Entry 5YUM (X-ray diffraction, 2.43 A resolution); this record covers chain A.

# Chain A
Protein: Acetolactate synthase isozyme 1 small subunit
Source organism: Escherichia coli (strain K12)
Notes: EC 2.2.1.6
UniProt: P0ADF8 (ILVN_ECOLI); residues 3-98 here correspond to UniProt positions 1-96 (UniProt number = residue number - 2)
Chain sequence (98 residues; each row starts with the number of its first residue):
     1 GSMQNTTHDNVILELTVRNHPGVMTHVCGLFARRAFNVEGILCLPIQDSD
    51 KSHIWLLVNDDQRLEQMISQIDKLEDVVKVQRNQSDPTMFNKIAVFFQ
Not modelled in the structure: 1-7
Sequence notes: expression tag (1-2)
Metal / ion sites: Co2+: His20, Asp76
Ligand contacts: isoleucine (ILE): Val17, Arg18, Asn19, His20, Pro21, Gly22, Val23, Met24, Phe36, Asn37, Val38, Ile41, Cys43, Ser52, Ile54
What the authors report for this chain:
  - binding site for isoleucine: Asn19, His20, Pro21, Gly22, Val23, Met24, Thr25, Phe36, Asn37, Val38, Ile41, Cys43, Ser52
  - Co2+ coordination: His20, Asp76
  - conformationally variable residues (side-chain flip): Met24, Cys43
  - specificity-determining residues: Cys43

# Summary
Ligands of chain A: isoleucine. His20 and Asp76 form the Co2+ site. The paper reports a binding site for
isoleucine at Asn19, His20 and Pro21 among others; Co2+ coordination by His20 and Asp76.
Chain A is Acetolactate synthase isozyme 1 small subunit (Escherichia coli (strain K12)); the structure,
Crystallographic structures of IlvN.Val/Ile complexes:Conformational selectivity for feedback inhibition of
AHASs, was determined by X-ray diffraction together with 5YPP, 5YPW and 5YPY from the same study.
